Entry 1PVO (X-ray diffraction, 3.00 A resolution); this record covers chains D and E of the 11 polymer chains in the assembly.

[Chain D (and E)]
Protein: Transcription termination factor rho
Organism: Escherichia coli
Notes: chain E of this document is another copy of the same molecule, construct and numbering; everything in this record applies to it too
UniProtKB: P0AG30 (RHO_ECOLI); numbering as in UniProt (aligned over 1-419)
Chain sequence (419 residues; row label = number of the first residue in the row):
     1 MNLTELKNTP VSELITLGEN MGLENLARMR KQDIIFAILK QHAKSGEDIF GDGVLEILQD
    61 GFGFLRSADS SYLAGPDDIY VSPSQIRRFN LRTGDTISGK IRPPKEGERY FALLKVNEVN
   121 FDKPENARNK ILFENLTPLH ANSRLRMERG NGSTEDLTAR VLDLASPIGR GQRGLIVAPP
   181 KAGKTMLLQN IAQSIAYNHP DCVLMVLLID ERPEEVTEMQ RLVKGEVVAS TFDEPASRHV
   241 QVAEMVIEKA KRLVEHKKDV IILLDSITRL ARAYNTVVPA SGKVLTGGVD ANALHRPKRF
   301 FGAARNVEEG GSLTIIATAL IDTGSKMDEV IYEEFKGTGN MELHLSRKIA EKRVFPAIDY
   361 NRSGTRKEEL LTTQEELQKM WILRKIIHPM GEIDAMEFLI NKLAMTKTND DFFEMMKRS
Disordered / not traced: 127-128, 148-151, 281-283, 418-419 (chain E: 127-128, 148-151, 281-284, 418-419)
Small-molecule neighbours: AMP-PNP (ANP; phosphoaminophosphonic acid-adenylate ester): Thr-158, Pro-179, Pro-180, Lys-181, Ala-182, Gly-183, Lys-184, Thr-185, Met-186, Arg-212, Phe-355
UniProt features mapped onto this chain:
  - region: Gly-61 to Arg-66 (RNA-binding 1), Asp-78 to Tyr-80 (RNA-binding 1), Glu-108 to Tyr-110 (RNA-binding 1), Val-284 to Gly-288 (RNA-binding 2)
  - binding site (ATP): Gly-169 to Gly-174, Lys-181 to Met-186, Arg-212
  - site: Lys-326 (RNA-binding 2)
  - mutagenesis: Phe-62 (F62L/A: Defective for RNA-binding), Phe-64 (F64L/A: Defective for RNA-binding), Lys-181 (K181Q: Partial loss of ATPase, helicase and termination activity), Lys-184 (K184Q: Improves ATPase and helicase activity but reduced termination activity), Cys-202 (C202G/S: Does not affect the kinetics of ATP hydrolysis and inhibition by bicyclomycin), Asp-265 (D265N: Loss of ATPase activity, helicase and termination activity)
What the authors report for this chain:
  - binding site for the 2-nt RNA strand: Phe-64, Arg-66, Asp-78, Tyr-80, Glu-108, Tyr-110
  - binding site for AMP-PNP: Met-186

[Interface between chain D and chain E]
Pairs across the interface - 59 pairs, chain D then chain E:
  Asn-90(D) / Asn-25(E)  hydrogen bond
  Asn-90(D) / Arg-28(E)  hydrogen bond (backbone-side chain)
  Leu-91(D) / Arg-28(E)
  Arg-92(D) / Arg-28(E)
  Arg-92(D) / Arg-30(E)
  Asp-95(D) / Arg-28(E)  salt bridge
  Asn-120(D) / Arg-28(E)
  Asn-129(D) / Ala-27(E)
  Asn-129(D) / Arg-28(E)
  Lys-130(D) / Ser-12(E)
  Lys-130(D) / Ile-15(E)
  Lys-130(D) / Ala-27(E)
  Ile-131(D) / Ala-27(E)
  Ile-131(D) / Arg-28(E)
  Ile-131(D) / Met-29(E)
  Phe-133(D) / Arg-30(E)
  Glu-134(D) / Val-11(E)
  Glu-134(D) / Met-29(E)
  Glu-134(D) / Arg-30(E)
  Glu-134(D) / Lys-31(E)  hydrogen bond (side chain-backbone)
  Leu-136(D) / Arg-221(E)
  Thr-137(D) / Glu-214(E)
  Thr-137(D) / Thr-217(E)  hydrogen bond (backbone-side chain)
  Pro-138(D) / Glu-214(E)
  Leu-139(D) / Glu-214(E)
  Leu-139(D) / Glu-215(E)
  Leu-139(D) / Glu-218(E)
  Arg-173(D) / Arg-212(E)
  Arg-173(D) / Pro-213(E)
  Arg-173(D) / Glu-214(E)  salt bridge
  Arg-173(D) / Phe-232(E)
  Arg-252(D) / Arg-28(E)
  Glu-255(D) / Arg-28(E)  salt bridge
  His-295(D) / Asp-233(E)  hydrogen bond (side chain-backbone)
  His-295(D) / Glu-234(E)
  His-295(D) / Pro-235(E)
  Lys-298(D) / Phe-232(E)
  Lys-298(D) / Asp-233(E)
  Arg-299(D) / Asp-233(E)
  Gly-302(D) / Pro-213(E)
  Gly-302(D) / Phe-232(E)
  Gly-302(D) / Asp-233(E)
  Arg-305(D) / Pro-213(E)
  Glu-308(D) / Arg-221(E)  salt bridge
  Glu-333(D) / Gly-324(E)
  Glu-333(D) / Ser-325(E)
  Glu-334(D) / Arg-272(E)  salt bridge
  Lys-336(D) / Arg-269(E)  hydrogen bond (backbone-side chain)
  Lys-336(D) / Thr-323(E)  hydrogen bond (side chain-backbone)
  Gly-337(D) / Arg-212(E)  hydrogen bond (backbone-side chain)
  Thr-338(D) / Arg-212(E)
  Thr-338(D) / Phe-232(E)
  Gly-339(D) / Arg-212(E)
  Asn-340(D) / Glu-214(E)  hydrogen bond
  Arg-366(D) / Lys-181(E)
  Arg-366(D) / Arg-212(E)
  Lys-367(D) / Glu-218(E)  salt bridge
  Trp-381(D) / Arg-353(E)
  His-388(D) / Glu-351(E)  salt bridge
Interface residues without a listed pair, chain D (37 interface residues in all): Val-284, Ala-291, Thr-365
Interface residues without a listed pair, chain E (30 interface residues in all): Ile-34, Thr-276

[Summary]
37 residues of chain D and 30 residues of chain E are in contact, with 9 hydrogen bonds and 7 salt bridges.
Among the polar pairs are Asp-95(D)/Arg-28(E), Arg-173(D)/Glu-214(E) and Glu-255(D)/Arg-28(E). From the paper:
a binding site for the 2-nt RNA strand at Phe-64(D), Arg-66(D) and Asp-78(D) among others; a binding site for
AMP-PNP at Met-186(D).
Chain D and chain E are both Transcription termination factor rho (Escherichia coli); the structure, X-ray
crystal structure of Rho transcription termination factor in complex with ssRNA substrate and ANPPNP, was
determined by X-ray diffraction together with 1PV4 from the same study.
